Entry 3CYH (X-ray diffraction, 1.90 A resolution); this record covers chain A.

Chain A:
Molecule: Cyclophilin A
Source organism: Homo sapiens
Notes: EC 5.2.1.8
Reference sequence: P05092 (CYPH_HUMAN); residues 2-165 here correspond to UniProt positions 1-164 (UniProt number = residue number - 1)
Amino-acid sequence (164 residues; each row starts with the number of its first residue):
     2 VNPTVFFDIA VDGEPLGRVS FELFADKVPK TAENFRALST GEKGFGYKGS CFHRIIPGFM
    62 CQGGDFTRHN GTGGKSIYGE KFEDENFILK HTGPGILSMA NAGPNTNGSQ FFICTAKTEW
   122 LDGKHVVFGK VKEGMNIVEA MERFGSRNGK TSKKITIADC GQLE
Residues lining bound ligands: proline / serine: R55, F60, M61, Q63, A101, N102, F113, L122, H126

In short:
Bound to chain A: proline / serine.
Chain A is Cyclophilin A (Homo sapiens); the structure, Cyclophilin A complexed with dipeptide ser-pro, was
determined by X-ray diffraction together with 2CYH, 4CYH and 5CYH from the same study.
